PDB entry 6YO0 | electron microscopy, 2.90 A resolution | chains s and d of the 12 polymer chains in the assembly

== Chain s ==
Molecule: ATPTT13
Source organism: Tetrahymena thermophila
Reference sequence: I7MLU7 (I7MLU7_TETTS); residues 1-145 here = UniProt positions 1-145
Amino-acid sequence (145 residues; numbered 1 to 145; the number before each row is that of its first residue):
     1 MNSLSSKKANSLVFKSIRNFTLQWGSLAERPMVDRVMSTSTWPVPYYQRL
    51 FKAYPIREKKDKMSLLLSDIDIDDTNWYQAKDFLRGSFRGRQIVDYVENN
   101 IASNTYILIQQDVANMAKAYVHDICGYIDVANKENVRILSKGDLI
Unresolved in the structure: 1-114

== Chain d ==
Molecule: subunit d
Source organism: Tetrahymena thermophila
Reference sequence: Q239R1 (Q239R1_TETTS); residue numbers follow UniProt; this construct covers 1-234
Amino-acid sequence (234 residues; numbered 1 to 234; the number before each row is that of its first residue):
     1 MSMLAKIAKNVVKTQALKNTTAAQTPSFQAPGNQDKILKWISTLSNKATT
    51 GESRSYCTQLSSLVSFYNKQHVEQIPTIDFNEWKSVISTQGLVDKVKENY
   101 ESLIKEQYNTDAISKQISSASSKALDDIENELSFHAAIWLNAYADYTMFL
   151 FELEEYNDPNDYLMHENFDFFRGLETELEELTETHNYIPGAKDDVNLRGY
   201 LATQFAWGKKVISFYRHPADDFKCAKATKNMLGR
Unresolved in the structure: 1-28, 132-234

== Chain s / chain d interface ==
Pairs across the interface (38; chain s residue first):
  Met-116(s) with Leu-44(d), hydrophobic
  Ala-117(s) with Leu-44(d), hydrophobic
  Lys-118(s) with Tyr-56(d)
  Ala-119(s) with Leu-125(d); Ile-128(d), hydrophobic
  Tyr-120(s) with Trp-40(d), hydrophobic; Leu-125(d), hydrophobic; Glu-129(d), hydrogen bond
  Val-121(s) with Tyr-56(d); Gln-59(d); Leu-60(d), hydrophobic; Leu-63(d)
  Asp-123(s) with Ser-121(d), hydrogen bond; Ser-122(d), hydrogen bond; Leu-125(d)
  Ile-124(s) with Tyr-67(d), hydrogen bond (backbone-side chain)
  Tyr-127(s) with Tyr-67(d); Gln-116(d); Ile-117(d), hydrophobic; Ala-120(d), hydrogen bond (side chain-backbone); Ser-121(d), hydrogen bond
  Ile-128(s) with Tyr-67(d), hydrogen bond (backbone-side chain)
  Val-130(s) with Ile-113(d), hydrophobic
  Ala-131(s) with Tyr-108(d), hydrophobic
  Glu-134(s) with Gln-107(d); Tyr-108(d)
  Asn-135(s) with Tyr-108(d), hydrogen bond
  Ile-138(s) with Leu-103(d); Glu-106(d)
  Lys-141(s) with Leu-103(d); Glu-106(d), salt bridge
  Gly-142(s) with Leu-103(d)
  Asp-143(s) with Asn-99(d), hydrogen bond (backbone-side chain)
  Leu-144(s) with Val-96(d); Asn-99(d), hydrogen bond (backbone-side chain); Tyr-100(d)
  Ile-145(s) with Lys-95(d); Val-96(d)
Also at the interface, not in a pair above, chain s (22 interface residues in all): Cys-125, Arg-137
Also at the interface, not in a pair above, chain d (27 interface residues in all): Cys-57, Phe-66, Asn-109

== In short ==
22 residues of chain s face 27 of chain d across their interface; the contacts include 10 hydrogen bonds and 1
salt bridge. Among the polar pairs are Lys-141(s)/Glu-106(d), Tyr-120(s)/Glu-129(d) and Asp-123(s)/Ser-121(d).
Chain s is ATPTT13 and chain d is subunit d, both from Tetrahymena thermophila; the structure, Cryo-EM
structure of Tetrahymena thermophila mitochondrial ATP synthase - F1/peripheral stalk, was determined by
electron microscopy together with 6YNV, 6YNW, 6YNX, 6YNY and 6YNZ from the same study.
